PDB entry 6HZM | electron microscopy, 3.09 A resolution | chains A and B

# Chain A (and B)
Name: ATP-binding cassette sub-family G member 2
From: Homo sapiens
Notes: chain B of this document is another copy of the same molecule, construct and numbering; everything in this record applies to it too
UniProt: Q9UNQ0 (ABCG2_HUMAN); residue numbers follow UniProt; this construct covers 1-655
Sequence (655 residues; numbered 1 to 655; the number before each row is that of its first residue):
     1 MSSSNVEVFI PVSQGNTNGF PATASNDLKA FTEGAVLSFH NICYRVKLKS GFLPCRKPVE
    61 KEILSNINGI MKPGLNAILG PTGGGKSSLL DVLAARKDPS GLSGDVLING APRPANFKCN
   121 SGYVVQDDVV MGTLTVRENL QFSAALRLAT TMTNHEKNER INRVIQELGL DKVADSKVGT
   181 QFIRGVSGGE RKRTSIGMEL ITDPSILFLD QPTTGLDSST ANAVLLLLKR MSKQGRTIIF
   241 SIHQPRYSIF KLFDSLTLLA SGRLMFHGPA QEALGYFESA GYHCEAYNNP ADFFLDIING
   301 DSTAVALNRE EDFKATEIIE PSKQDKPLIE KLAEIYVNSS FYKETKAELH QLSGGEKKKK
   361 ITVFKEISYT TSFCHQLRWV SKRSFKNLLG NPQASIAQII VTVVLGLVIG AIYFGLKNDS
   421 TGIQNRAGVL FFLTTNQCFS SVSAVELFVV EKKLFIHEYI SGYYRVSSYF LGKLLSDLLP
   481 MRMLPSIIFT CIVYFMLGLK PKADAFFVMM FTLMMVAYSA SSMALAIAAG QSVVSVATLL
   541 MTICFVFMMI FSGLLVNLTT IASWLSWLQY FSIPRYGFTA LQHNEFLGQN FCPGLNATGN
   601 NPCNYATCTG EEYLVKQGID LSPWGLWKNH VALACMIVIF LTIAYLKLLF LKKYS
Unresolved in the structure: 1-33, 49-57, 311-325, 354-366, 655
Sequence notes: engineered mutation Gln-211 (Glu in Q9UNQ0)
Swiss-Prot annotation at these positions:
  - binding site (ATP): Gly-80 to Ser-87, Arg-184 to Glu-190, His-243
  - site (Not glycosylated): Asn-418, Asn-557
  - modified residue: Thr-362 (Phosphothreonine)
  - glycosylation: Asn-596 (N-linked (GlcNAc...) asparagine)
  - natural variant: Val-12 (V12M: Found in Jr(a-) blood group phenotype), Gln-141 (Q141K: Associated with high serum levels of uric acid and increased risk of gout), Arg-147 (R147W: Loss of protein expression), Thr-153 (T153M: Decreased protein abundance), Lys-360 (deletion: No effect on protein abundance), Phe-373 (F373C: Decreased protein abundance), Thr-421 (T421A: No effect on protein abundance), Thr-434 (T434M: No effect on protein abundance), Ser-476 (S476P: No effect on protein abundance), Ser-572 (S572R: Decreased protein abundance), Asp-620 (D620N: No effect on protein abundance)
  - mutagenesis: Met-71 (M71V: Decreased protein abundance. No effect on substrate transmembrane transport), Lys-86 (K86M: Decreased protein abundance. Decreased localization to the plasma membrane and retained intracellularly. Loss of ATPase-coupled transmembrane transporter activity), Thr-362 (T362A: Loss of phosphorylation by PIM1. Decreased localization to the plasma membrane. Decreased homooligomerization. Loss of function in resistance to drug treatment ...), Arg-383 (R383C: Loss of protein expression), Asn-418 (N418Q: No effect), Thr-435 (T435A: No effect on stability. Increased estrone-3 sulfate ATPase-coupled transmembrane transporter activity. Increased substrate-induced ATP hydrolysis. Increased substrate transport ...), Asn-436 (N436A: No effect on stability. Decreased estrone-3 sulfate ATPase-coupled transmembrane transporter activity. Decreased substrate-induced ATP hydrolysis. Decreased substrate transport), Phe-439 (F439A: No effect on stability. Decreased estrone-3 sulfate ATPase-coupled transmembrane transporter activity. Decreased substrate-induced ATP hydrolysis. Decreased substrate transport), Arg-482 (R482D: Decreases ATPase activity; R482G/N/S/T: Increases ATPase activity; R482K/I/M/Y: No change in ATPase activity; R482T/Y: Decreases transport activity), Val-546 (V546A: No effect on stability. No effect on estrone-3 sulfate ATPase-coupled transmembrane transporter activity. No effect on substrate-induced ATP hydrolysis. No effect on substrate transport ...), Met-549 (M549A: No effect on stability. No effect on estrone-3 sulfate ATPase-coupled transmembrane transporter activity. No effect on substrate-induced ATP hydrolysis. No effect on substrate transport), Leu-554 (L554A: No effect on stability. Increased estrone-3 sulfate ATPase-coupled transmembrane transporter activity. Increased basal and substrate-induced ATP hydrolysis. Increased substrate transport), 6 further mutagenesis entries in UniProt
Cystine bridges: Cys-592/Cys-608
Ion coordination: Mg2+: Ser-87, Gln-126 (together with ATP)
Ligand contacts:
  - ATP (adenosine-5'-triphosphate), molecule 1: Val-46, Leu-48, Lys-61, Ile-63, Pro-81, Thr-82, Gly-83, Gly-84, Gly-85, Lys-86, Ser-87, Ser-88, Gln-126, Gln-211, His-243
  - ATP, molecule 2: Lys-172, Val-173, Arg-184, Gly-185, Val-186, Ser-187, Gly-188, Gly-189, Glu-190, Gly-215
From the paper describing this entry:
  - mutagenesis - E211Q: decreased catalytic activity on ATP
  - mutagenesis - V546F (12-fold): increased catalytic activity (basal ATPase activity)
  - mutagenesis - M549A: unchanged catalytic activity on ATP
  - mutagenesis - L555A: abolished expression
  - mutagenesis - L554A: increased catalytic activity on basal ATPase rate

# Interface between chain A and chain B
Cross-chain cystine bridges: Cys-603(A)/Cys-603(B)
Contacting residue pairs - 172 pairs, chain A then chain B:
  Gly-80(A) with Asp-217(B)
  Pro-81(A) with Asp-217(B)
  Thr-82(A) with Arg-193(B), hydrogen bond; Gly-215(B); Leu-216(B); Asp-217(B), hydrogen bond (backbone-side chain)
  Gly-83(A) with Lys-172(B), hydrogen bond (backbone-side chain); Ser-187(B); Glu-190(B)
  Asp-127(A) with Arg-191(B), salt bridge
  Gln-166(A) with Thr-303(B), hydrogen bond; Leu-307(B)
  Glu-167(A) with Ala-304(B); Leu-307(B); Asn-308(B), hydrogen bond (backbone-side chain)
  Leu-168(A) with Ala-304(B)
  Gly-169(A) with Thr-303(B); Ala-304(B)
  Asp-171(A) with Thr-303(B)
  Lys-172(A) with Gly-83(B)
  Gln-181(A) with Lys-453(B), hydrogen bond (backbone-side chain)
  Phe-182(A) with Lys-452(B); Lys-453(B); Ser-532(B)
  Ser-187(A) with Gly-83(B)
  Glu-190(A) with Gly-83(B)
  Arg-191(A) with Asp-127(B), salt bridge
  Arg-193(A) with Thr-82(B), hydrogen bond
  Thr-213(A) with Gln-244(B), hydrogen bond (backbone-side chain)
  Gly-215(A) with Thr-82(B); His-243(B)
  Leu-216(A) with Thr-82(B); His-243(B); Gln-244(B), hydrogen bond (backbone-side chain)
  Asp-217(A) with Gly-80(B); Pro-81(B); Thr-82(B), hydrogen bond (side chain-backbone); His-243(B); Gln-244(B); Leu-295(B); Asn-299(B)
  Ser-218(A) with Gln-244(B); Ala-291(B); Asp-292(B); Leu-295(B)
  Ser-219(A) with Leu-295(B); Asp-296(B), hydrogen bond; Asn-299(B); Val-305(B)
  Thr-220(A) with Thr-82(B); Asn-299(B), hydrogen bond
  Ala-221(A) with Gln-244(B)
  Ala-223(A) with Ala-304(B); Asn-308(B), hydrogen bond (backbone-side chain)
  Leu-226(A) with Arg-309(B)
  Leu-227(A) with Asn-308(B)
  His-243(A) with Gly-215(B); Leu-216(B); Asp-217(B)
  Gln-244(A) with Thr-213(B), hydrogen bond (side chain-backbone); Leu-216(B), hydrogen bond (side chain-backbone); Asp-217(B); Ser-218(B); Ala-221(B); Gln-244(B)
  Arg-246(A) with Asp-292(B); Asp-296(B), salt bridge
  Ala-291(A) with Ser-218(B)
  Asp-292(A) with Ser-218(B); Arg-246(B)
  Leu-295(A) with Asp-217(B); Ser-218(B); Ser-219(B)
  Asp-296(A) with Ser-219(B), hydrogen bond; Arg-246(B), salt bridge
  Asn-299(A) with Asp-217(B); Ser-219(B); Thr-220(B), hydrogen bond
  Thr-303(A) with Gln-166(B), hydrogen bond; Gly-169(B); Asp-171(B)
  Ala-304(A) with Glu-167(B); Leu-168(B); Gly-169(B); Ala-223(B)
  Val-305(A) with Ser-219(B)
  Leu-307(A) with Gln-166(B); Glu-167(B)
  Asn-308(A) with Glu-167(B), hydrogen bond (side chain-backbone); Ala-223(B), hydrogen bond (side chain-backbone); Leu-227(B)
  Arg-309(A) with Leu-226(B)
  Gln-393(A) with Val-536(B)
  Ala-394(A) with Ser-535(B); Val-536(B); Leu-539(B)
  Ala-397(A) with Val-536(B), hydrophobic; Leu-540(B), hydrophobic
  Gln-398(A) with Leu-539(B)
  Val-401(A) with Ile-543(B), hydrophobic
  Leu-405(A) with Ile-543(B), hydrophobic; Phe-547(B), hydrophobic; Ile-550(B), hydrophobic
  Val-408(A) with Phe-547(B), hydrophobic
  Ile-409(A) with Ile-550(B), hydrophobic
  Ala-411(A) with Trp-564(B), hydrophobic; Leu-565(B), hydrophobic
  Ile-412(A) with Ile-550(B), hydrophobic; Phe-551(B), hydrophobic; Ile-561(B), hydrophobic; Leu-565(B), hydrophobic
  Tyr-413(A) with Val-556(B)
  Gly-428(A) with Leu-555(B)
  Phe-431(A) with Leu-555(B), hydrophobic
  Phe-432(A) with Met-549(B); Ile-550(B), hydrophobic; Leu-555(B), hydrophobic
  Thr-435(A) with Met-549(B)
  Asn-436(A) with Ile-543(B)
  Phe-439(A) with Phe-439(B), hydrophobic; Thr-542(B), hydrogen bond (backbone-side chain)
  Ser-440(A) with Leu-539(B); Ile-543(B)
  Ser-443(A) with Leu-539(B)
  Glu-446(A) with Val-534(B); Thr-538(B), hydrogen bond
  Lys-452(A) with Phe-182(B)
  Lys-453(A) with Gln-181(B), hydrogen bond (side chain-backbone); Phe-182(B)
  Met-481(A) with Leu-539(B), hydrophobic
  Ser-532(A) with Phe-182(B)
  Val-534(A) with Glu-446(B); Val-534(B), hydrophobic
  Ser-535(A) with Ala-394(B); Glu-446(B), hydrogen bond
  Val-536(A) with Gln-393(B); Ala-394(B); Ala-397(B), hydrophobic
  Leu-539(A) with Ala-394(B); Gln-398(B); Ser-440(B); Ser-443(B); Met-481(B), hydrophobic
  Leu-540(A) with Ala-397(B), hydrophobic
  Thr-542(A) with Phe-439(B), hydrogen bond (side chain-backbone)
  Ile-543(A) with Val-401(B), hydrophobic; Leu-405(B), hydrophobic; Asn-436(B); Ser-440(B)
  Phe-547(A) with Leu-405(B), hydrophobic; Val-408(B), hydrophobic
  Met-549(A) with Phe-432(B); Thr-435(B); Met-549(B), hydrophobic
  Ile-550(A) with Leu-405(B), hydrophobic; Ile-409(B), hydrophobic; Ile-412(B), hydrophobic; Phe-432(B), hydrophobic
  Phe-551(A) with Ile-412(B), hydrophobic
  Leu-554(A) with Leu-555(B), hydrophobic
  Leu-555(A) with Gly-428(B); Phe-431(B), hydrophobic; Phe-432(B), hydrophobic; Leu-554(B), hydrophobic
  Val-556(A) with Ile-412(B), hydrophobic; Tyr-413(B)
  Ile-561(A) with Ile-412(B), hydrophobic
  Trp-564(A) with Ala-411(B), hydrophobic
  Leu-565(A) with Ala-411(B), hydrophobic; Ile-412(B), hydrophobic
  Cys-603(A) with Cys-603(B), disulfide; Asn-604(B)
Also at the interface, not in a pair above, chain A (101 interface residues in all): Lys-61, Ser-87, Ser-88, Gln-126, Ser-176, Arg-184, Gly-188, Gly-189, Gln-211, Thr-214, Arg-230, Asn-288, Val-404, Val-442, Thr-538, Val-546, Asn-604
Also at the interface, not in a pair above, chain B (102 interface residues in all): Lys-61, Ser-87, Ser-88, Gln-126, Ser-176, Arg-184, Gly-188, Gly-189, Gln-211, Thr-214, Arg-230, Asn-288, Val-404, Val-442, Ile-456, Val-546

# In short
The interface between chain A and chain B involves 101 residues on one side and 102 on the other, with 1
disulfide bond, 25 hydrogen bonds and 4 salt bridges. Among the polar pairs are Asp-127(A)/Arg-191(B),
Arg-246(A)/Asp-296(B) and Thr-82(A)/Arg-193(B). From the paper: E211Q of chain A reduces catalytic activity on
ATP; V546F of chain A increases catalytic activity (basal ATPase activity); 5 substitutions were tested in
all.
Both chains are ATP-binding cassette sub-family G member 2 (Homo sapiens). Entry 6HZM (Cryo-EM structure of
the ABCG2 E211Q mutant bound to ATP and Magnesium (alternative placement of Magnesium ...) was determined by
electron microscopy (same publication as 6HBU and 6HCO).
